PDB entry 2E0J | X-ray diffraction, 1.60 A resolution | chain A

== Chain A ==
Name: Ribonuclease
Source organism: Homo sapiens
Notes: EC 3.1.27.5
UniProt: P07998 (RNAS1_HUMAN); residues 1-128 here correspond to UniProt positions 29-156 (UniProt number = residue number + 28)
Chain sequence (129 residues; row label = number of the first residue in the row; numbering starts at 0):
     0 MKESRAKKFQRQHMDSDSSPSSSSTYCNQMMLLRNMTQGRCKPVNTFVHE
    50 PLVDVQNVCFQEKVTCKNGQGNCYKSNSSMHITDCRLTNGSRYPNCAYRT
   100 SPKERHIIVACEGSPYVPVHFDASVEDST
Not modelled in the structure: 0
Cystine bridges: Cys26-Cys84, Cys40-Cys95, Cys58-Cys110, Cys65-Cys72
Differences from the reference sequence: expression tag (0); engineered mutation Leu31 (Arg59 in P07998), Leu32 (Arg60 in P07998)
Curated features (UniProtKB/Swiss-Prot):
  - active site: His12 (Proton acceptor), His119 (Proton donor)
  - binding site (substrate): Lys7, Arg10, Lys41 to Thr45, Lys66, Arg85
  - glycosylation (N-linked (GlcNAc...) asparagine): Asn34, Asn76, Asn88
What the authors report for this chain:
  - interface residues: Leu32

== Summary ==
Curated annotation (UniProt) lists active-site residues His12 and His119 and 9 substrate-binding residues.
From the paper: the interface residue Leu32.
Chain A is Ribonuclease (Homo sapiens); the structure, Mutant Human Ribonuclease 1 (R31L, R32L), was
determined by X-ray diffraction, deposited together with 2E0L, 2E0M and 2E0O.
